PDB entry 6TYG | X-ray diffraction, 3.50 A resolution | chains G and D of the 9 polymer chains in the assembly

[Chain G]
Molecule: 20-nt DNA strand
Sequence (20 nucleotides; numbered 4 to 23; the number before each row is that of its first residue):
     4 GCATCCGTGAATCGAGGGTG

[Chain D]
Name: DNA-directed RNA polymerase subunit beta'
Organism: Mycobacterium tuberculosis
Notes: EC 2.7.7.6
UniProtKB: A0A045J9E2 (A0A045J9E2_MYCTX); residue numbers follow UniProt; this construct covers 1-1316
Amino-acid sequence (1316 residues; each row starts with the number of its first residue):
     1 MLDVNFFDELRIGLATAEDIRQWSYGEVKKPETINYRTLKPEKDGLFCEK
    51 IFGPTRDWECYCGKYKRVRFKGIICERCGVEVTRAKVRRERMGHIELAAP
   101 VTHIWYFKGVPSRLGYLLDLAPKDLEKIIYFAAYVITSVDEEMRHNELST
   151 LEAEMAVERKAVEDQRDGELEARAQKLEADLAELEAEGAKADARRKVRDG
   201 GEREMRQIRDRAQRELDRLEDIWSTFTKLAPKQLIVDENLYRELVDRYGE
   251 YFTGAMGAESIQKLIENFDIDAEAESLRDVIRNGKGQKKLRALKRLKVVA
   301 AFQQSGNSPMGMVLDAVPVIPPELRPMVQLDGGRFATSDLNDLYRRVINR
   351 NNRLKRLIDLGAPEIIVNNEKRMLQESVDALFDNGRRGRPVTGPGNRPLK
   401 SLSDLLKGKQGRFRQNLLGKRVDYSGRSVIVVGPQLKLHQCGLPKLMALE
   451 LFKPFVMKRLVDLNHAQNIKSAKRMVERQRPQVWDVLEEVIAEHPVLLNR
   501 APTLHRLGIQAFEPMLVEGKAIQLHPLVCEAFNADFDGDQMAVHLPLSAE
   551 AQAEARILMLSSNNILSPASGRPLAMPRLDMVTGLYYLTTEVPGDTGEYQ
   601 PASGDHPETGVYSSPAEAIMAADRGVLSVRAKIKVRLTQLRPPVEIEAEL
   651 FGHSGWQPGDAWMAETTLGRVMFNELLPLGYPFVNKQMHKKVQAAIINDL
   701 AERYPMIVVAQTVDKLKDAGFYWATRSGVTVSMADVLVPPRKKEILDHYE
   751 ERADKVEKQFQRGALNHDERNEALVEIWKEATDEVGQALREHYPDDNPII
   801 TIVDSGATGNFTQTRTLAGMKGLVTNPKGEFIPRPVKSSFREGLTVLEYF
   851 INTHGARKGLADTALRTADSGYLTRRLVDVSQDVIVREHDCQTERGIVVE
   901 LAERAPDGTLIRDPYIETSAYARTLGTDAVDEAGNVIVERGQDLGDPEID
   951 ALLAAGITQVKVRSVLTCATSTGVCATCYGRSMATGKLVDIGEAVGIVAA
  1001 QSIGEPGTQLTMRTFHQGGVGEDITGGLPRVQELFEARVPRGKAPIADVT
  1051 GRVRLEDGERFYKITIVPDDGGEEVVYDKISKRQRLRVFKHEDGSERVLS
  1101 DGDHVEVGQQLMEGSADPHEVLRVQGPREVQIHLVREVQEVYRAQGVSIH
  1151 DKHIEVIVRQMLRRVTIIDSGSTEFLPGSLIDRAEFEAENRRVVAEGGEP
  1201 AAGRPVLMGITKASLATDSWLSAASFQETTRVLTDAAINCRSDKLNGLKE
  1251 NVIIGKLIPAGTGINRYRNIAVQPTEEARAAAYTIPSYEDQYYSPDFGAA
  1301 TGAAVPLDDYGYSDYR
Disordered / not traced: 1-5, 1012-1025, 1282-1316

[Chain G / chain D interface]
Residue-residue contacts (26; chain G residue first):
  DG4(G) / Gln-287(D)  hydrogen bond to the phosphate
  DG4(G) / Arg-291(D)  hydrogen bond to the base
  DG10(G) / Lys-108(D)  phosphate contact
  DG10(G) / Val-110(D)  sugar contact
  DG10(G) / Arg-386(D)  phosphate contact
  DT11(G) / Arg-386(D)  salt bridge to the phosphate
  DT11(G) / Lys-407(D)  salt bridge to the phosphate
  DT11(G) / Glu-1228(D)  phosphate contact
  DT11(G) / Thr-1230(D)  phosphate contact
  DG12(G) / Tyr-872(D)  sugar contact
  DG12(G) / Gln-1227(D)  sugar contact
  DG12(G) / Glu-1228(D)  hydrogen bond to the phosphate
  DA13(G) / Arg-414(D)  salt bridge to the phosphate
  DA13(G) / Tyr-872(D)  sugar contact
  DA14(G) / Thr-867(D)  base contact
  DA14(G) / Ala-868(D)  sugar contact
  DA14(G) / Gly-871(D)  sugar contact
  DA14(G) / Tyr-872(D)  sugar contact
  DT15(G) / Lys-409(D)  salt bridge to the phosphate
  DT15(G) / Arg-414(D)  salt bridge to the phosphate
  DT15(G) / Pro-502(D)  base contact
  DC16(G) / Arg-427(D)  base contact
  DC16(G) / Ala-501(D)  sugar contact
  DG17(G) / Arg-421(D)  salt bridge to the phosphate
  DG17(G) / Arg-427(D)  hydrogen bond to the sugar
  DG23(G) / Leu-330(D)  base contact
Other interface residues (no listed pair), chain G (12 interface residues in all): DC5, DC9
Other interface residues (no listed pair), chain D (23 interface residues in all): Ala-336, Arg-875, Thr-1229

[Overview]
12 residues of chain G face 23 of chain D across their interface; the contacts include 4 hydrogen bonds and 6
salt bridges. Among the polar pairs are DG4(G)/Arg-291(D), DG17(G)/Arg-427(D) and DG4(G)/Gln-287(D).
Chain G is a 20-nt DNA strand and chain D is DNA-directed RNA polymerase subunit beta' (Mycobacterium
tuberculosis); the structure, Crystal structure of MTB sigma L transcription initiation complex with 9 nt long
RNA primer, was determined by X-ray diffraction (same publication as 6KQD, 6KQE, 6KQF, 6KQG, 6KQH, 6KQL and 6
further entries).
